Entry 8X0K (electron microscopy, 3.50 A resolution); this record covers chains F and G of the 16 polymer chains in the assembly.

Chain F:
Protein: Spike glycoprotein E2
Source organism: Semliki Forest virus
UniProt: A0A0E3T652 (A0A0E3T652_SFV); residue numbers follow UniProt; this construct covers 334-751
Sequence (418 residues; row label = number of the first residue in the row):
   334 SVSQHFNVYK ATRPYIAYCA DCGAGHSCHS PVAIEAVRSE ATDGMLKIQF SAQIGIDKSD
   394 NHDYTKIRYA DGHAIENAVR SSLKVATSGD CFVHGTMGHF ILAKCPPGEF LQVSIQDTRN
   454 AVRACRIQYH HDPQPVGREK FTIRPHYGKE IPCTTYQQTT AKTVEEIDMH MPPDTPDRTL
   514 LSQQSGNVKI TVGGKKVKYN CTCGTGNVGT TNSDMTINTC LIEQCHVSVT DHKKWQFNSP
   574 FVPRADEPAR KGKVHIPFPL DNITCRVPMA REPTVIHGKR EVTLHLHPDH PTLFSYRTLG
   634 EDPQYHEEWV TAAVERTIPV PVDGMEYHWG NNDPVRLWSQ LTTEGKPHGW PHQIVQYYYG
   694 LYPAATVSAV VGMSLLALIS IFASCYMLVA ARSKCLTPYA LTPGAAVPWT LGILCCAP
Disulfides: Cys352-Cys458, Cys355-Cys361, Cys424-Cys438, Cys486-Cys598, Cys534-Cys558, Cys536-Cys553
Covalent attachments: N-acetylglucosamine (NAG) linked to Asn533, Asn595

Chain G:
Protein: Spike glycoprotein E1
Source organism: Semliki Forest virus
UniProt: A0A0F6PP03 (A0A0F6PP03_SFV); residue numbers follow UniProt; this construct covers 816-1253
Sequence (438 residues; row label = number of the first residue in the row):
   816 YEHSTVMPNV VGFPYKAHIE RPGYSPLTLQ MQVVETSLEP TLNLEYITCE YKTVVPSPYV
   876 KCCGASECST KEKPDYQCKV YTGVYPFMWG GAYCFCDSEN TQLSEAYVDR SDVCRHDHAS
   936 AYKAHTASLK AKVRVMYGNV NQTVDVYVNG DHAVTIGGTQ FIFGPLSSAW TPFDNKIVVY
   996 KDEVFNQDFP PYGSGQPGRF GDIQSRTVES NDLYANTALK LARPSPGMVH VPYTQTPSGF
  1056 KYWLKEKGTA LNTKAPFGCQ IKTNPVRAMN CAVGNIPVSM NLPDSAFTRI VEAPTIIDLT
  1116 CTVATCTHSS DFGGVLTLTY KTDKNGDCSV HSHSNVATLQ EATAKVKTAG KVTLHFSTAS
  1176 ASPSFVVSLC SARATCSASC EPPKDHIVPY AASHSNVVFP DMSGTALSWV QKISGGLGAF
  1236 AIGAILVLVV VTCIGLRR
Disulfides: Cys864-Cys929, Cys877-Cys909, Cys878-Cys911, Cys883-Cys893, Cys1074-Cys1086, Cys1116-Cys1191, Cys1121-Cys1195, Cys1143-Cys1185
Covalent attachments: N-acetylglucosamine (NAG) linked to Asn956

Interface between chain F and chain G:
Residue-residue contacts (100; chain F residue first):
  Ile349(F) with Trp904(G), hydrophobic
  Tyr351(F) with Met1043(G), hydrophobic
  His362(F) with Met903(G); Trp904(G)
  Glu373(F) with Glu865(G); Val928(G)
  Gly405(F) with Trp904(G)
  His406(F) with Trp904(G)
  Glu498(F) with Asp927(G)
  Pro506(F) with Tyr908(G)
  Asp507(F) with Tyr908(G), hydrogen bond
  Pro509(F) with Gly905(G); Ala907(G); Tyr908(G), hydrophobic
  His559(F) with Ala907(G), hydrogen bond (side chain-backbone); Tyr908(G); Phe910(G)
  Asn571(F) with Pro871(G); Ser872(G), hydrogen bond
  Ser572(F) with Ser872(G), hydrogen bond (backbone-side chain)
  Pro573(F) with Pro873(G); His1045(G); Val1046(G), hydrophobic
  Phe574(F) with Val1044(G); His1045(G)
  Val575(F) with Ser872(G); Pro873(G)
  Pro576(F) with Pro873(G); Val875(G), hydrophobic; Met903(G), hydrophobic; Tyr908(G), hydrophobic
  Arg577(F) with Ser872(G), hydrogen bond (side chain-backbone); Pro873(G), hydrogen bond (backbone-backbone); Tyr874(G); Glu920(G), salt bridge
  Ala578(F) with Tyr874(G)
  Asp579(F) with Tyr874(G)
  Leu593(F) with Val928(G), hydrophobic
  His610(F) with Ile1202(G)
  Gly611(F) with His1201(G)
  Lys612(F) with His1201(G)
  Arg630(F) with Asn1067(G); Ala1070(G), hydrogen bond (side chain-backbone); Cys1074(G)
  Leu632(F) with Phe1072(G); Gly1073(G)
  Gly633(F) with Pro1071(G); Phe1072(G), hydrogen bond (backbone-backbone)
  Glu634(F) with Pro1071(G); Phe1072(G)
  Pro636(F) with Lys1069(G)
  Tyr638(F) with Thr1068(G); Lys1069(G)
  Glu640(F) with Thr1064(G), hydrogen bond
  Val653(F) with Ile1202(G), hydrophobic
  Arg669(F) with Gly1073(G), hydrogen bond (side chain-backbone); Pro1204(G)
  Leu670(F) with Ile1202(G), hydrophobic
  Trp671(F) with Ile1202(G); Val1203(G), hydrogen bond (backbone-backbone); Pro1204(G); Tyr1205(G); Ala1206(G)
  Ser672(F) with His1201(G); Ile1202(G)
  Gln673(F) with Ser1124(G); Ser1125(G); Pro1198(G); Asp1200(G); His1201(G), hydrogen bond (backbone-backbone); Val1203(G)
  Leu674(F) with Pro1198(G)
  Thr675(F) with Pro1198(G), hydrogen bond (side chain-backbone); Asp1200(G); His1201(G)
  Lys679(F) with Glu1196(G), salt bridge
  Pro680(F) with Thr1220(G)
  His681(F) with Ser1194(G); Cys1195(G); Glu1196(G); Thr1220(G), hydrogen bond
  Pro684(F) with Trp1224(G), hydrophobic
  Ile687(F) with Thr1220(G); Ala1221(G), hydrophobic
  Tyr690(F) with His1123(G)
  Tyr691(F) with Val1213(G); Pro1215(G)
  Tyr695(F) with Val1213(G)
  Met706(F) with Val1225(G), hydrophobic
  Ser713(F) with Leu1232(G)
  Ser717(F) with Phe1235(G); Ala1239(G)
  Met720(F) with Ile1240(G), hydrophobic; Leu1243(G), hydrophobic
  Leu721(F) with Ala1239(G), hydrophobic; Val1242(G), hydrophobic
  Ala724(F) with Leu1243(G), hydrophobic; Val1246(G)
  Pro731(F) with Arg1253(G)
  Tyr732(F) with Arg1253(G)
Interface residues without a listed pair, chain F (63 interface residues in all): Thr508, Asp510, Arg511, Gln557, Cys558, Val615, Ile714, Cys728
Interface residues without a listed pair, chain G (65 interface residues in all): Val870, Gly906, Cys909, Leu918, Gly1063, Gln1075, Ala1176, Pro1197, Ala1236

Overview:
Chain F and chain G form an interface of 63 and 65 residues respectively, with 14 hydrogen bonds and 2 salt
bridges. Polar contacts include Arg577(F)-Glu920(G), Lys679(F)-Glu1196(G) and Asp507(F)-Tyr908(G). Covalently
linked N-acetylglucosamine: at Asn533(F) and Asn595(F). N-acetylglucosamine is covalently linked to Asn956(G).
Here chain F is Spike glycoprotein E2 and chain G is Spike glycoprotein E1, both from Semliki Forest virus.
Entry 8X0K (Cryo-EM structure of Semliki Forest virus in complex with its receptor VLDLR(2-fold)) was
determined by electron microscopy.
